4TU9 - chains B and P of the 4 polymer chains in the assembly; structure by X-ray diffraction, 1.99 A resolution.

== Chain B ==
Protein: Splicing factor U2AF 65 kDa subunit
Organism: Homo sapiens
Reference sequence: P26368 (U2AF2_HUMAN); numbering as in UniProt; present here: 148-237, 258-336
Chain sequence (174 residues; numbered 143 to 336; 20 numbers in that range are skipped by the numbering (no residue carries them; nothing is unmodelled there); the number before each row is that of its first residue):
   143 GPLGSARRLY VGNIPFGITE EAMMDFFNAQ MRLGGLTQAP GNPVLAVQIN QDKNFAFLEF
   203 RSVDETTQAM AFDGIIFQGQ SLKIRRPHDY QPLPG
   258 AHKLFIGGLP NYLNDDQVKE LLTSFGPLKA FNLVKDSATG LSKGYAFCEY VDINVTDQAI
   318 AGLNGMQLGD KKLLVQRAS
Sequence notes: expression tag (143-147)
Small-molecule neighbours:
  - n,N-bis(3-D-gluconamidopropyl)deoxycholamide (CPQ): Tyr269, Leu270, Gln274, Glu277, Leu278, Leu325, Gly326
  - 1,4-diethylene dioxide (DIO), molecule 1: Asn268, Tyr269, Leu270, Asn271, Lys292, Gly297, Leu298, Ser299
  - 1,4-diethylene dioxide (DIO), molecule 2: Lys276, Leu285, Lys286, Ala287, Phe288
From the paper describing this entry:
  - binding site for the 7-nt DNA strand (chain P): Arg150, Phe199, Asp231
  - mutagenesis - D231V: increased binding to NF1 Py tract
  - mutagenesis - D231V: increased binding to NF1(U3 > A) and RP2(U4 > A) Py tracts

== Chain P ==
Molecule: 7-nt DNA strand
Sequence (7 nucleotides; each row starts with the number of its first residue):
     1 UUUUUGU
Disordered / not traced: 7
Modified / non-standard residues: BRU (5-bromo-2'-deoxyuridine-5'-monophosphate) at position 5

== Interface between chain B and chain P ==
Contacting residue pairs - 24 pairs, chain B then chain P:
  Lys260(B) - DU4(P)  base contact
  Phe262(B) - DU3(P)  stacking on the base
  Gly264(B) - DU2(P)  base contact
  Gly265(B) - DU1(P)  base contact
  Gly265(B) - DU2(P)  hydrogen bond to the base
  Leu266(B) - DU2(P)  base contact
  Asn289(B) - DU4(P)  hydrogen bond to the base
  Val291(B) - DU4(P)  base contact
  Lys292(B) - BRU_5(P)  phosphate contact
  Ser294(B) - DG6(P)  hydrogen bond to the phosphate
  Lys300(B) - DU2(P)  hydrogen bond to the base
  Lys300(B) - BRU_5(P)  salt bridge to the phosphate
  Gly301(B) - DU2(P)  base contact
  Tyr302(B) - DU2(P)  sugar contact
  Tyr302(B) - DU3(P)  sugar contact
  Tyr302(B) - DU4(P)  sugar contact
  Phe304(B) - DU3(P)  sugar contact
  Phe304(B) - DU4(P)  stacking on the base
  Lys328(B) - DU1(P)  base contact
  Lys329(B) - DU1(P)  hydrogen bond to the base
  Leu331(B) - DU2(P)  base contact
  Gln333(B) - DU3(P)  hydrogen bond to the base
  Arg334(B) - DU3(P)  base contact
  Ala335(B) - DU3(P)  hydrogen bond to the base

== Summary ==
Chain B and chain P form an interface of 19 and 6 residues respectively, with 7 hydrogen bonds, 1 salt bridge
and 2 aromatic stacking contacts. Polar contacts include Gly265(B)-DU2(P), Asn289(B)-DU4(P) and
Lys300(B)-DU2(P). The paper reports a binding site for the 7-nt DNA strand (chain P) at Arg150(B), Phe199(B)
and Asp231(B); D231V of chain B increases binding to NF1 Py tract.
Here chain B is Splicing factor U2AF 65 kDa subunit (Homo sapiens) and chain P is a 7-nt DNA strand. Entry
4TU9 (Structure of U2AF65 variant with BRU5G6 DNA) was determined by X-ray diffraction together with 4TU7 and
4TU8 from the same study.
